5H89 - chain A; structure by X-ray diffraction, 1.76 A resolution.

# Chain A
Name: mRojoA fluorescent protein
Source organism: Discosoma sp
Chain sequence (242 residues; row label = number of the first residue in the row; note: 2 numbers in that range are skipped by the numbering (no residue carries them; nothing is unmodelled there); numbers below 1 keep their minus sign (Met-12 is residue -12)):
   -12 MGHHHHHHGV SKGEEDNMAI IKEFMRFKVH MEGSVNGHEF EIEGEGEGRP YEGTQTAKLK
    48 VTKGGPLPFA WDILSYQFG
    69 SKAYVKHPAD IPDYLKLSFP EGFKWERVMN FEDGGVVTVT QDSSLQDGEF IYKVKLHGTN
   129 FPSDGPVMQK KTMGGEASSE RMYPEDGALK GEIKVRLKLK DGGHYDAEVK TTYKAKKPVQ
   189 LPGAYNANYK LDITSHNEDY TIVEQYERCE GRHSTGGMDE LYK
Disordered / not traced: -12 to 4, 223-231
Modified positions: Gly66 (chromophore; CH6)
Glycans and other covalent adducts: covalent link Gly66-Ser69

# Overview
Chain A is mRojoA fluorescent protein (Discosoma sp); the structure, Crystal structure of mRojoA mutant - T16V
- P63Y - W143G - L163V, was determined by X-ray diffraction (same publication as 5H87 and 5H88).
